Entry 4GPN (X-ray diffraction, 2.29 A resolution); this record covers chains A and B.

# Chain A (and B)
Name: 6-phospho-beta-D-Glucosidase
Source organism: Streptococcus mutans
Notes: EC 3.2.1.86; chain B of this document is another copy of the same molecule, construct and numbering; everything in this record applies to it too
UniProt: Q8DT00 (Q8DT00_STRMU); numbering as in UniProt (aligned over 1-477)
Sequence (480 residues; each row starts with the number of its first residue; numbers below 1 keep their minus sign (Ser-2 is residue -2)):
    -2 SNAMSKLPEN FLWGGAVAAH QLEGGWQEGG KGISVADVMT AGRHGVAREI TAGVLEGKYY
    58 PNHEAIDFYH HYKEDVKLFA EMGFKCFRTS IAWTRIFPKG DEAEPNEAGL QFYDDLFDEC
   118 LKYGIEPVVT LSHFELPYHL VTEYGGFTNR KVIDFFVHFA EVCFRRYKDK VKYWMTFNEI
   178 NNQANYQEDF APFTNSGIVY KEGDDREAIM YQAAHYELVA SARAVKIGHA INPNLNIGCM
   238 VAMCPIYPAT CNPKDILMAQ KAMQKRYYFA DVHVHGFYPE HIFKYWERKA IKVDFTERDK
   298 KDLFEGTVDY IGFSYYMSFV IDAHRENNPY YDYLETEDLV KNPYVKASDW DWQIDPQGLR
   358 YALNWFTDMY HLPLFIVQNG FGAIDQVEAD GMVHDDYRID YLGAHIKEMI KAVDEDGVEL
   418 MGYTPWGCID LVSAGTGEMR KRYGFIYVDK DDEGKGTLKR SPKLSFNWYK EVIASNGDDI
Not modelled in the structure: -2 to -1 (chain B: -2 to 1)
Differences from the reference sequence: expression tag (-2 to 0); engineered mutation Gln375 (Glu in Q8DT00)
Reported in the primary citation:
  - catalytic residues: Glu176 (citing earlier work)
  - specificity-determining residues: Ala431 (proposed by the authors, not directly observed)

# Interface between chain A and chain B
Pairs across the interface - 75 pairs, chain A then chain B:
  Tyr244(A) - Cys248(B)
  Tyr244(A) - Ile253(B)  hydrophobic
  Pro245(A) - Cys248(B)
  Ala246(A) - Thr247(B)
  Ala246(A) - Cys248(B)  hydrogen bond (backbone-backbone)
  Thr247(A) - Ala246(B)
  Thr247(A) - Tyr341(B)
  Cys248(A) - Tyr244(B)
  Cys248(A) - Pro245(B)
  Cys248(A) - Ala246(B)  hydrogen bond (backbone-backbone)
  Cys248(A) - Val317(B)  hydrophobic
  Cys248(A) - Asn339(B)  hydrogen bond (backbone-side chain)
  Cys248(A) - Pro340(B)
  Cys248(A) - Tyr341(B)  hydrophobic
  Asn249(A) - Tyr341(B)
  Pro250(A) - Val342(B)  hydrophobic
  Pro250(A) - Asp352(B)
  Pro250(A) - Gln354(B)
  Lys251(A) - Gln354(B)
  Ile253(A) - Tyr244(B)  hydrophobic
  Ile253(A) - Tyr358(B)  hydrophobic
  Leu254(A) - Gln354(B)
  Leu254(A) - Arg357(B)
  Gln257(A) - Tyr358(B)  hydrogen bond (side chain-backbone)
  Gln257(A) - Asn361(B)
  Gln257(A) - Trp362(B)
  Lys258(A) - Arg357(B)
  Lys258(A) - Asp413(B)  salt bridge
  Gln261(A) - Asn361(B)  hydrogen bond
  Gln261(A) - Asp365(B)  hydrogen bond
  Asp268(A) - His368(B)  salt bridge
  His272(A) - His368(B)
  Glu277(A) - Asp413(B)
  Glu277(A) - Gly414(B)
  His278(A) - Asp413(B)  hydrogen bond (backbone-backbone)
  Lys281(A) - Val410(B)
  Lys281(A) - Asp411(B)
  Lys281(A) - Glu412(B)
  Lys281(A) - Asp413(B)
  Lys281(A) - Gly414(B)
  Arg285(A) - Glu412(B)  hydrogen bond (side chain-backbone)
  Val317(A) - Cys248(B)  hydrophobic
  Tyr327(A) - Glu412(B)
  Tyr328(A) - Gln354(B)  hydrogen bond
  Asn339(A) - Cys248(B)  hydrogen bond (side chain-backbone)
  Pro340(A) - Cys248(B)
  Tyr341(A) - Thr247(B)
  Tyr341(A) - Cys248(B)
  Tyr341(A) - Asn249(B)
  Tyr341(A) - Pro250(B)
  Asp352(A) - Pro250(B)
  Gln354(A) - Lys251(B)
  Gln354(A) - Leu254(B)
  Gln354(A) - Tyr328(B)  hydrogen bond
  Arg357(A) - Leu254(B)
  Tyr358(A) - Ile253(B)  hydrophobic
  Tyr358(A) - Gln257(B)  hydrogen bond (backbone-side chain)
  Asn361(A) - Gln257(B)
  Asn361(A) - Gln261(B)  hydrogen bond
  Trp362(A) - Gln257(B)
  Asp365(A) - Gln261(B)  hydrogen bond
  Asp365(A) - Met366(B)
  Met366(A) - Asp365(B)
  Met366(A) - Met366(B)  hydrophobic
  His368(A) - His272(B)
  His368(A) - Phe274(B)
  Val410(A) - Lys281(B)
  Asp411(A) - Lys281(B)
  Glu412(A) - Lys281(B)
  Glu412(A) - Arg285(B)  hydrogen bond (backbone-side chain)
  Glu412(A) - Tyr327(B)
  Asp413(A) - Lys258(B)  salt bridge
  Asp413(A) - His278(B)  hydrogen bond (backbone-backbone)
  Gly414(A) - Glu277(B)
  Gly414(A) - Lys281(B)
Interface residues without a listed pair, chain A (41 interface residues in all): Phe274, Val342

# In short
The interface between chain A and chain B involves 41 residues on one side and 40 on the other; the contacts
include 16 hydrogen bonds and 3 salt bridges. Polar pairs include Lys258(A)-Asp413(B), Asp268(A)-His368(B) and
Cys248(A)-Asn339(B). The paper reports the catalytic residue Glu176(A); the specificity determinant Ala431(A).
Chain A and chain B are both 6-phospho-beta-D-Glucosidase (Streptococcus mutans); the structure, The crystal
structure of 6-P-beta-D-Glucosidase (E375Q mutant) from Streptococcus mutans UA150 in complex with Gentiobiose
6-phosphate, was determined by X-ray diffraction together with 4GZE, 4F66, 4F79 and 3QOM from the same study.
